PDB entry 2FHR | X-ray diffraction, 2.20 A resolution | chain A

[Chain A]
Name: sialidase
Source organism: Trypanosoma rangeli
Notes: EC 3.2.1.18
Chain sequence (652 residues; row label = number of the first residue in the row; numbers below 1 keep their minus sign (Met-13 is residue -13)):
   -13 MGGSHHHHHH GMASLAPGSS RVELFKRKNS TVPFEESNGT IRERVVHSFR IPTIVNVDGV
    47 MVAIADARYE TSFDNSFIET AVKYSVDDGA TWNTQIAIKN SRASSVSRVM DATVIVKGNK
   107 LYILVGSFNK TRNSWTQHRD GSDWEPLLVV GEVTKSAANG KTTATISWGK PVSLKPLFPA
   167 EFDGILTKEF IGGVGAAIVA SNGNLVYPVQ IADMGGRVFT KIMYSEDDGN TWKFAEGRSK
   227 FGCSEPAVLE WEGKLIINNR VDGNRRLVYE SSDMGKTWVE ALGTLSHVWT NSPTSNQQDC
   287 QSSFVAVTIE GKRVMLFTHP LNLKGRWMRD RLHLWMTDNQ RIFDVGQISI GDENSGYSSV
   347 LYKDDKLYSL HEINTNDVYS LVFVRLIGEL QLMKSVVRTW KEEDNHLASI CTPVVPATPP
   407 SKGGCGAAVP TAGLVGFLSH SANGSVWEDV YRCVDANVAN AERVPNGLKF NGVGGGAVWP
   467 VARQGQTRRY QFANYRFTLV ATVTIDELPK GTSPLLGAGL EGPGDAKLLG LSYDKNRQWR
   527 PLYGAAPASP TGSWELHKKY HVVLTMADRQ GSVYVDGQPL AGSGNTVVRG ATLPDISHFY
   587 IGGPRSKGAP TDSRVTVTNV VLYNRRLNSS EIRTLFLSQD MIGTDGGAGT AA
Disordered / not traced: -13 to -1, 401-407, 632-638
Construct notes: initiating methionine (-13); cloning artifact (-12 to -10, -3 to 0); expression tag (-9 to -4)
Cystine bridges: Cys397-Cys411
Glycans and other covalent adducts: 3-fluorosialic acid (FSI) linked to Tyr343
Ligand contacts: 3-fluorosialic acid (FSI; 5-acetamido-3,5-dideoxy-3-fluoro-D-erythro-alpha-L-manno-non-2-ulopyranosonic acid): Arg36, Ile37, Arg54, Asp60, Met96, Asp97, Ser120, Trp121, Thr122, Ile177, Glu231, Arg246, Gln284, Arg315

[In short]
3-fluorosialic acid is covalently linked to Tyr343.
Chain A is sialidase (Trypanosoma rangeli); the structure, Trypanosoma Rangeli Sialidase In Complex With 2,3-
Difluorosialic Acid (Covalent Intermediate), was determined by X-ray diffraction (same publication as 2A75 and
2AGS).
